PDB entry 3LW5 | X-ray diffraction, 3.30 A resolution | chains B and D of the 18 polymer chains in the assembly

Chain B:
Name: Photosystem I P700 chlorophyll a apoprotein A2
Organism: Pisum sativum
Reference sequence: P05311 (PSAB_PEA); residue numbers follow UniProt; this construct covers 2-734
Amino-acid sequence (733 residues; row label = number of the first residue in the row):
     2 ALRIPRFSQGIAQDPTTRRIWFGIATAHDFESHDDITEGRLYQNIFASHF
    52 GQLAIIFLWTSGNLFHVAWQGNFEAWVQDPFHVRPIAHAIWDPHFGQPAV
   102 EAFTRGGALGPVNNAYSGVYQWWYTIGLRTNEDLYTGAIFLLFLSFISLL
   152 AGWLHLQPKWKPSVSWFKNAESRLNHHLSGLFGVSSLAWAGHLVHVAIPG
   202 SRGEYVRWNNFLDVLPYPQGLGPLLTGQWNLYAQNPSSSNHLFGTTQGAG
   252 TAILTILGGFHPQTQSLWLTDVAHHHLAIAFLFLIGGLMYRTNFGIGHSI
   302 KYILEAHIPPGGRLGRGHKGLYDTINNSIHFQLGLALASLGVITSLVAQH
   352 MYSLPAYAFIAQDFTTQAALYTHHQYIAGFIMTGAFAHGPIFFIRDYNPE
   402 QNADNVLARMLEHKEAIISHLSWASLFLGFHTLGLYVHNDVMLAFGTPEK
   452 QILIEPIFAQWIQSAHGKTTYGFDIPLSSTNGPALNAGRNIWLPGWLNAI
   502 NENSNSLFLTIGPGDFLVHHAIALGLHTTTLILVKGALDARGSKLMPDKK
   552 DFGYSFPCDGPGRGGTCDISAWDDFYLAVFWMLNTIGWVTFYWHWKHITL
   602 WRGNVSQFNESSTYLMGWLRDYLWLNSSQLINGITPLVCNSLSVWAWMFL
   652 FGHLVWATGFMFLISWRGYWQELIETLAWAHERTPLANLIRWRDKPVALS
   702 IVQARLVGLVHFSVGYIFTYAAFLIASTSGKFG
Metal / ion sites: chlorophyll a Mg near Asp93 (its only coordinating residue here); 4Fe-4S cluster Fe: Cys559 (shared with 2 residues of chain A)
Residues lining bound ligands:
  - beta-carotene (BCR), molecule 1: Ile21, Ile25, Ile691
  - beta-carotene (BCR), molecule 2: Ile57, Phe58, Gly181, Leu182, Val185, Leu188
  - beta-carotene (BCR), molecule 3: Leu65, Trp123, Phe141, Leu142, Trp190, Phe212
  - beta-carotene (BCR), molecule 4: Leu188, Ala281, Phe282, Leu285, Leu289
  - beta-carotene (BCR), molecule 5: Phe332, Gly335, Leu336, Ala339, Val343, Ala386, Phe387, Gly390, Phe393, Phe394, Ala538
  - beta-carotene (BCR), molecule 6: Val645, Trp648, Met649, Phe652, Trp671, Ile675
  - chlorophyll a (CLA), molecule 1: Phe8, Gly24, Ile25, Ala28, His29, Phe31, His34, Ser49, Gly52, Gln53
  - chlorophyll a (CLA), molecule 2: Thr18, Ile21, Trp22, Ile675, Ala679, Arg692, Trp693, Arg694, Asp695, Pro697, Val698, Leu700
  - chlorophyll a (CLA), molecule 3: Trp22, Phe652, Leu655, Val656, Thr659, Met662, Phe663, Leu700, Val708, Val711, His712
  - chlorophyll a (CLA), molecule 4: Ile25, Ala26, His29, Asp30, His331, Leu334, Leu338, Phe381, Ile382, Thr384, Gly385, His389, Ile392, Arg396, Tyr555, Trp573, Phe576, Leu707, Val711
  - chlorophyll a (CLA), molecule 5: His29, Phe31, Tyr43, Ile46, Ser49, His50, Gln53, Leu54, Phe168, Arg174, His178, Leu182, Ile330, Gln333, Leu334, Ala337, Leu338, Leu341
  - chlorophyll a (CLA), molecule 6: His29, Ile56, Ile57, Trp60, Ile378, Phe381, Ile382
  - chlorophyll a (CLA), molecule 7: Phe47, Phe51, Ile148, Leu151, Ala152, Leu155, His156, Trp161, Lys162, Ser164, Trp167
  - chlorophyll a (CLA), molecule 8: Phe47, His50, Phe51, Leu54, Trp123, Trp167, Phe168, Arg174, His177, His178, Gly181, Leu182, Phe183, Ile344
  - chlorophyll a (CLA), molecule 9: Ile57, Phe58, Trp60, Thr61, Ser118, Gly119, Val120, Trp123, Val185, Ser186, Ala189, Leu341, Ile344, Thr345, Val348, Met352, Tyr358, Leu371, His374, His375, Ile378
  - chlorophyll a (CLA), molecule 10: Leu59, Ser62, Gly63, Phe66, His67, His89, Ala90, Trp92
  - chlorophyll a (CLA), molecule 11: Trp60, Asn64, Val68, Ala88, His89, Asn114, Asn115, Ala116, Tyr117, Ser118, Val645, Trp646, Met649, Phe719
  - chlorophyll a (CLA), molecule 12: Trp60, Asn64, Tyr117, Ser118, Ala370, Leu371, Thr373, His374, Tyr377, Ile378, Phe381, Trp646, Ile718, Phe719, Ala722, Ile726
  - chlorophyll a (CLA), molecule 13: His89, Ala90, Ile91, Trp92, Asp93, His95, Phe96, Phe104, Asn114, Ser644, Val645, Trp648
  - chlorophyll a (CLA), molecule 14: Trp123, Ile127, Phe183, Ser186, Ser187, Trp190, Leu194, Val273, His276, His277, Ile280, Ile344, Leu347, Val348, His351, Ala357, Tyr358
  - chlorophyll a (CLA), molecule 15: Leu129, Thr137, Phe141, Leu145, Ser149, Ser186, Ala189, Trp190, His193, His196, Val197, Phe212
  - chlorophyll a (CLA), molecule 16: Trp167, Asn170, Ser173, His177, Thr293, Phe295
  - chlorophyll a (CLA), molecule 17: Ala171, Arg174, Leu175, His178, Phe183, Ile301, Leu305, Tyr323, Ile326, Asn327, Leu336, Ala337, Ser340, Ile344
  - chlorophyll a (CLA), molecule 18: Leu175, Leu179, Leu283, Phe284, Met290, Tyr291, Ile301, Ile304, Leu305
  - chlorophyll a (CLA), molecule 19: Asn176, His177, Ser180, Gly181, Val185, Leu285, Leu289, Tyr291, Arg292, Thr293, Phe295, Ile297
  - chlorophyll a (CLA), molecule 20: Leu188, Ala189, Ala191, Gly192, Val195, His196, Val215, Leu216, Pro217, Leu222, Leu225, Tyr233, Leu278
  - chlorophyll a (CLA), molecule 21: Trp230, Asn231, Tyr233, Leu255, His275, Leu278, Ala279, Phe282, Leu283, Trp493
  - chlorophyll a (CLA), molecule 22: Ile257, Leu268, Asp272, Val273, His275, His276, Ala279, Ile280, Leu283, His351, Leu355, Trp493, Leu498
  - chlorophyll a (CLA), molecule 23: Ile286, Gly287, Leu289, Met290, Ile297, Gly298, His299
  - chlorophyll a (CLA), molecule 24: Met290, His299, Tyr303, Ile304, His308, Pro310
  - chlorophyll a (CLA), molecule 25: Leu305, His308, Pro310, Pro311, His319, Leu322, Val407, Leu408, Met411
  - chlorophyll a (CLA), molecule 26: Pro310, Pro311, Gly312, Arg314, Leu315
  - chlorophyll a (CLA), molecule 27: Arg317, Val407, Arg410, Met411, His414, His421
  - chlorophyll a (CLA), molecule 28: Leu336, Ser340, Val343, Ile344, Leu347, Gln350, His351, Tyr353, Ser354, Leu355, Phe509
  - chlorophyll a (CLA), molecule 29: Val343, Ser346, Gln350, Gln376, Met383, Phe387, Leu527, Thr530, Thr531, Leu534, Met583, Thr586, Ile587, Val590
  - chlorophyll a (CLA), molecule 30: Ser346, Gln350, Tyr353, Tyr372, Gln376, Phe459, Ala460, Ile463, Phe509, Leu510, His520, Ile523, Val590, Tyr593, Trp594, Lys597, His598
  - chlorophyll a (CLA), molecule 31: Tyr377, Thr433, Tyr437, Ala522, Asn585, Trp589, Phe592, Leu616, Trp619, Leu620, Leu624, Ser628, Ile632, Phe650, His654, Trp657, Phe713, Tyr717, Thr720, Tyr721, Phe724
  - chlorophyll a (CLA), molecule 32: Ala417, His421, Trp424
  - chlorophyll a (CLA), molecule 33: Ile418, His421, Leu422, Trp424, Ala524, Leu527, His528, Thr531
  - chlorophyll a (CLA), molecule 34: Ser420, Ser423, Trp424, Leu427
  - chlorophyll a (CLA), molecule 35: Ser423, Ser426, Leu427, Gly430, Phe431, Leu434, Leu525, Thr529, Leu532, Ile533, Leu578, Phe581, Trp582
  - chlorophyll a (CLA), molecule 36: Trp424, Leu427, Phe428, Phe431, His432
  - chlorophyll a (CLA), molecule 37: Trp424, Phe428, Leu429, Pro457, Ile458, Phe459, Ala460, Asp516, Phe517, His520, His521, Ala524, His528
  - chlorophyll a (CLA), molecule 38: Phe431, Leu434, Gly435, Leu436, Val438, His439, Val442, Met443, Lys451
  - chlorophyll a (CLA), molecule 39: Tyr437, Val438, Asp441, Phe581, Trp582, Leu584, Asn585, Trp589, Leu616, Trp657, Phe713
  - chlorophyll a (CLA), molecule 40: Ile458, Phe459, Trp462
  - chlorophyll a (CLA), molecule 41: Trp462, Ile463, Ala466, His467, Leu494, Leu498
  - chlorophyll a (CLA), molecule 42: Leu486, Ala488, Gly489, Arg490, Ile492, Trp493, Leu494
  - chlorophyll a (CLA), molecule 43: Leu620, Leu624, Trp625
  - chlorophyll a (CLA), molecule 44: Trp648, Leu651, Phe652, His654, Leu655, Trp657, Ala658
  - chlorophyll a (CLA), molecule 45: Ala658, Thr659, Phe661, Met662, Ile665, Ser666, Tyr670, Trp671
  - chlorophyll a (CLA), molecule 46: Leu678, Ala681, His682, Thr685, Ala688, Ile691
  - chlorophyll a (CLA), molecule 47: Trp680, Thr685, Pro686
  - phylloquinone (PQN): Trp22, Ile25, Met662, Phe663, Ser666, Trp667, Arg668, Trp671, Ala699, Leu700, Ser701, Ala705
  - 4Fe-4S cluster (SF4): Cys559, Asp560, Gly561, Pro562, Thr567, Cys568, Trp667, Ile702
UniProt features mapped onto this chain:
  - binding site ([4Fe-4S] cluster): Cys559, Cys568
  - binding site (chlorophyll a): His654, Met662, Tyr670
  - binding site (phylloquinone): Trp671

Chain D:
Name: Putative uncharacterized protein
Organism: Pisum sativum
Amino-acid sequence (138 residues; row label = number of the first residue in the row):
    73 ELDPNTPSPIFGGSTGGLLRKAQVEEFYVITWDSPKEQIFEMPTGGAAIM
   123 REGPNLLKLARKEQCLALGTRLRSKYKIKYQFYRVFPNGEVQYLHPKDGV
   173 YPEKVNAGRQGVGQNFRSIGKNVSPIEVKFTGKQPYDL

Chain B / chain D interface:
Pairs across the interface (25):
  Asp35(B) - Phe202(D)
  Ile37(B) - Lys201(D)
  Ile37(B) - Phe202(D)
  Ile395(B) - Pro197(D)
  Ile395(B) - Ile198(D)
  Arg396(B) - Ile198(D)
  Asp397(B) - Pro197(D)
  Tyr398(B) - Pro197(D)
  Asn399(B) - Pro197(D)
  Pro400(B) - Val195(D)
  Pro400(B) - Ser196(D)
  Pro400(B) - Pro197(D)
  Arg542(B) - Val195(D)  hydrogen bond (side chain-backbone)
  Arg542(B) - Pro197(D)
  Lys551(B) - Asn194(D)  hydrogen bond (side chain-backbone)
  Lys551(B) - Val195(D)  hydrogen bond (side chain-backbone)
  Lys551(B) - Ser196(D)  hydrogen bond (side chain-backbone)
  Lys551(B) - Pro197(D)
  Asp552(B) - Ile198(D)
  Trp680(B) - Thr87(D)
  Glu683(B) - Leu91(D)
  Arg684(B) - Leu91(D)
  Arg684(B) - Arg92(D)
  Leu690(B) - Arg92(D)
  Lys696(B) - Lys93(D)
Other interface residues (no listed pair), chain B (20 interface residues in all): Asp36, Glu39, Asp549, Ala679
Other interface residues (no listed pair), chain D (13 interface residues in all): Leu90, Ile191

Summary:
20 residues of chain B and 13 residues of chain D are in contact, with 4 hydrogen bonds. Polar contacts
include Arg542(B)-Val195(D), Lys551(B)-Asn194(D) and Lys551(B)-Val195(D). Bound to chain B: 47 copies of
chlorophyll a, 4Fe-4S cluster, phylloquinone and 6 copies of beta-carotene.
Chain B is Photosystem I P700 chlorophyll a apoprotein A2 and chain D is Putative uncharacterized protein,
both from Pisum sativum; the structure, Improved model of plant photosystem I, was determined by X-ray
diffraction together with 2WSC, 2WSE and 2WSF from the same study.
